PDB entry 4NU0 | X-ray diffraction, 1.49 A resolution | chain A

# Chain A
Protein: Adenylate kinase
Organism: Streptococcus pneumoniae
Notes: EC 2.7.4.3
UniProtKB: Q04ML5 (KAD_STRP2); residues 1-212 here = UniProt positions 1-212
Sequence (217 residues; row label = number of the first residue in the row; numbers below 1 keep their minus sign (Gly-4 is residue -4)):
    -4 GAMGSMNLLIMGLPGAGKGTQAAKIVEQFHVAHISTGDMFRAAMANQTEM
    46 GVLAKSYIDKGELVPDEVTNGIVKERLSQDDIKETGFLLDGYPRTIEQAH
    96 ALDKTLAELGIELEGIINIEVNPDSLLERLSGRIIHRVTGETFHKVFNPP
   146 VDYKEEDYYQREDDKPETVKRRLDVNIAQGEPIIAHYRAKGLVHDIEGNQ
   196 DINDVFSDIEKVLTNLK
Disordered / not traced: -4 to 0
Differences from the reference sequence: expression tag (-4 to 0)
Ligand contacts: bis(adenosine)-5'-pentaphosphate (AP5): Leu8, Pro9, Gly10, Ala11, Gly12, Lys13, Gly14, Thr15, Thr31, Gly32, Phe35, Arg36, Ile53, Glu57, Leu58, Val59, Thr64, Gly86, Tyr87, Arg89, Gln93, Arg124, Leu125, Arg128, Thr137, Phe138, His139, Phe142, Asn143, Arg156, Asp158, Arg167, Gly193, Gln195, Asp196, Ile197, Val200
What the authors report for this chain:
  - binding site for bis(adenosine)-5'-pentaphosphate: Lys13, Arg36, Gly86, Tyr87, Arg89, Arg128
  - catalytic residues: Arg89
  - mutagenesis - R89A, R89G: decreased catalytic activity
  - mutagenesis - R89A: abolished growth

# Summary
Ligands of chain A: bis(adenosine)-5'-pentaphosphate. The paper reports the catalytic residue Arg89; R89A and
R89G reduce catalytic activity.
Chain A is Adenylate kinase (Streptococcus pneumoniae); the structure, Crystal structure of Adenylate kinase
from Streptococcus pneumoniae with Ap5A, was determined by X-ray diffraction (same publication as 4NTZ).
